Entry 5JI3 (X-ray diffraction, 3.00 A resolution); this record covers chains D and F of the 6 polymer chains in the assembly.

[Chain D]
Name: ATP-dependent protease subunit HslV
Organism: Escherichia coli
Notes: EC 3.4.25.2
UniProt: B7LA29 (HSLV_ECO55); residues 0-175 here correspond to UniProt positions 1-176 (UniProt number = residue number + 1)
Chain sequence (176 residues; row label = number of the first residue in the row; numbering starts at 0):
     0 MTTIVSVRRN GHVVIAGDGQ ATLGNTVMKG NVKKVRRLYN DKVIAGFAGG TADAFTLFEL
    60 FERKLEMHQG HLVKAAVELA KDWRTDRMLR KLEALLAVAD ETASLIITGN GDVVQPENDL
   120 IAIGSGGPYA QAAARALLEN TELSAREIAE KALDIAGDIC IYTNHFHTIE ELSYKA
Unresolved in the structure: 0, 175
Swiss-Prot annotation at these positions:
  - active site: Thr1
  - binding site (Na(+)): Gly156, Cys159, Thr162

[Chain F]
Name: ATP-dependent protease ATPase subunit HslU
Organism: Escherichia coli
UniProt: P0A6H6 (HSLU_ECO57); residue numbers follow UniProt; this construct covers 1-443
Chain sequence (443 residues; each row starts with the number of its first residue):
     1 MSEMTPREIV SELDKHIIGQ DNAKRSVAIA LRNRWRRMQL NEELRHEVTP KNILMIGPTG
    61 VGKTEIARRL AKLANAPFIK VEATKFTEVG YVGKEVDSII RDLTDAAVKM VRVQAIEKNR
   121 YRAEELAEER ILDVLIPPAK NNWGQTEQQQ EPSAARQAFR KKLREGQLDD KEIEIDLAAA
   181 PMGVEIMAPP GMEEMTSQLQ SMFQNLGGQK QKARKLKIKD AMKLLIEEEA AKLVNPEELK
   241 QDAIDAVEQH GIVFIDEIDK ICKRGESSGP DVSREGVQRD LLPLVEGCTV STKHGMVKTD
   301 HILFIASGAF QIAKPSDLIP ELQGRLPIRV ELQALTTSDF ERILTEPNAS ITVQYKALMA
   361 TEGVNIEFTD SGIKRIAEAA WQVNESTENI GARRLHTVLE RLMEEISYDA SDLSGQNITI
   421 DADYVSKHLD ALVADEDLSR FIL
Unresolved in the structure: 89-92, 124-150, 168-224, 266-267
Ligand contacts: 2'-deoxyadenosine-5'-diphosphate (DAT): His16, Ile17, Ile18, Gln20, Pro58, Thr59, Gly60, Val61, Gly62, Lys63, Thr64, Glu65, Leu335, Ile343, Ala392, Arg393, His396
Swiss-Prot annotation at these positions:
  - binding site (ATP): Ile18, Gly60 to Glu65, Asp256, Glu321, Arg393
Reported in the primary citation:
  - mutagenesis - L199Q (2.5-fold): increased catalytic activity on ATP
  - mutagenesis - L199Q (Kd 78 nM): increased binding to ATP-dependent protease subunit HslV (chain D)
  - mutagenesis - L199Q: decreased stability in response to subtilisin
  - mutagenesis - L199Q: decreased stability in response to Chymotrypsin
  - mutagenesis - L199Q (7-fold): decreased catalytic activity
  - mutagenesis - L199Q (10-fold): increased catalytic activity on crosslinked NC11Arc-st11-sul20
  - mutagenesis - L199Q (5-fold): increased catalytic activity on Arc-Gcn4-st11-sul20
  - mutagenesis - L199Q: increased catalytic activity on GFP-sul20
  - mutagenesis - L199Q: increased catalytic activity on Arc-cysA-st11-sul20

[Chain D / chain F interface]
Residue-residue contacts (9):
  Arg62(D) - Gln311(F)  hydrogen bond (side chain-backbone)
  Arg62(D) - Ile312(F)  hydrogen bond (side chain-backbone)
  Arg62(D) - Lys314(F)
  Glu65(D) - Gln311(F)  hydrogen bond (backbone-side chain)
  Met66(D) - Gln311(F)
  Met66(D) - Ile312(F)  hydrophobic
  Gln68(D) - Glu385(F)
  Gln68(D) - Asn389(F)  hydrogen bond
  Asp85(D) - Arg264(F)  salt bridge
Also at the interface, not in a pair above, chain D (7 interface residues in all): His70, Met87
Also at the interface, not in a pair above, chain F (8 interface residues in all): Phe310, Ala313

[Overview]
7 residues of chain D and 8 residues of chain F are in contact; the contacts include 4 hydrogen bonds and 1
salt bridge. Polar contacts include Asp85(D)-Arg264(F), Arg62(D)-Gln311(F) and Arg62(D)-Ile312(F). From the
paper: L199Q of chain F increases catalytic activity on ATP; L199Q of chain F increases binding to
ATP-dependent protease subunit HslV (chain D).
Chain D is ATP-dependent protease subunit HslV and chain F is ATP-dependent protease ATPase subunit HslU, both
from Escherichia coli; the structure, HslUV complex, was determined by X-ray diffraction, deposited together
with 5JI2.
